PDB entry 5BNO | X-ray diffraction, 2.15 A resolution | chains B and D of the 4 polymer chains in the assembly

Chain B:
Name: Capsid protein VP2
Organism: Enterovirus D68
UniProtKB: Q68T42 (Q68T42_9ENTO); residues 1-248 here correspond to UniProt positions 70-317 (UniProt number = residue number + 69)
Chain sequence (248 residues; row label = number of the first residue in the row):
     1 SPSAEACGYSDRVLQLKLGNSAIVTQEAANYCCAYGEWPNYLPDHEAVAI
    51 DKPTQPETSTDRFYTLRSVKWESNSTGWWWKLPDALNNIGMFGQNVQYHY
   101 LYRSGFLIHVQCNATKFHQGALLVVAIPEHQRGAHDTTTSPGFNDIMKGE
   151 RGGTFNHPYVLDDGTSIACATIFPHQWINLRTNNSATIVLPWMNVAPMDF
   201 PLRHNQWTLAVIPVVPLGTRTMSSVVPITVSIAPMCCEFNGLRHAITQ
Unresolved in the structure: 1-9, 247-248
Swiss-Prot annotation at these positions:
  - site: Gln248 (Cleavage)

Chain D:
Name: Capsid protein VP4
Organism: Enterovirus D68
UniProtKB: Q68T42 (Q68T42_9ENTO); residues 1-68 here correspond to UniProt positions 2-69 (UniProt number = residue number + 1)
Chain sequence (68 residues; row label = number of the first residue in the row):
     1 GAQVTRQQTGTHENANIATNGSHITYNQINFYKDSYAASASKQDFSQDPS
    51 KFTEPVVEGLKAGAPVLK
Unresolved in the structure: 1-29, 68
Swiss-Prot annotation at these positions:
  - site: Lys68 (Cleavage)
  - lipidation: Gly1 (N-myristoyl glycine)

How chain B and chain D interact:
Pairs across the interface (15; chain B residue first):
  Asp11(B) - Glu58(D)
  Asp11(B) - Val66(D)
  Asp11(B) - Leu67(D)
  Ala29(B) - Leu67(D)  hydrophobic
  Asn30(B) - Val56(D)
  Asn30(B) - Val57(D)
  Asn30(B) - Glu58(D)  hydrogen bond (side chain-backbone)
  Tyr31(B) - Val56(D)
  Tyr31(B) - Val57(D)  hydrogen bond (backbone-backbone)
  Cys32(B) - Pro55(D)
  Cys33(B) - Pro55(D)  hydrogen bond (backbone-backbone)
  Cys33(B) - Val57(D)  hydrophobic
  Tyr35(B) - Lys51(D)
  Tyr35(B) - Phe52(D)  hydrophobic
  Thr182(B) - Leu67(D)
Other interface residues (no listed pair), chain B (10 interface residues in all): Arg12, Gly36
Other interface residues (no listed pair), chain D (9 interface residues in all): Leu60

Overview:
The interface between chain B and chain D involves 10 residues on one side and 9 on the other, with 3 hydrogen
bonds. Among the polar pairs are Asn30(B)-Glu58(D), Tyr31(B)-Val57(D) and Cys33(B)-Pro55(D).
Here chain B is Capsid protein VP2 and chain D is Capsid protein VP4, both from Enterovirus D68. Entry 5BNO
(Crystal structure of human enterovirus D68 in complex with 6'SLN) was determined by X-ray diffraction (same
publication as 5BNN and 5BNP).
